Entry 8V5R (electron microscopy, 3.00 A resolution); this record covers chains A and B of the 5 polymer chains in the assembly.

[Chain A]
Protein: DNA polymerase subunit gamma-1
From: Homo sapiens
UniProt: P54098 (DPOG1_HUMAN); residues 26-1239 here = UniProt positions 26-1239
Sequence (1229 residues; each row starts with the number of its first residue):
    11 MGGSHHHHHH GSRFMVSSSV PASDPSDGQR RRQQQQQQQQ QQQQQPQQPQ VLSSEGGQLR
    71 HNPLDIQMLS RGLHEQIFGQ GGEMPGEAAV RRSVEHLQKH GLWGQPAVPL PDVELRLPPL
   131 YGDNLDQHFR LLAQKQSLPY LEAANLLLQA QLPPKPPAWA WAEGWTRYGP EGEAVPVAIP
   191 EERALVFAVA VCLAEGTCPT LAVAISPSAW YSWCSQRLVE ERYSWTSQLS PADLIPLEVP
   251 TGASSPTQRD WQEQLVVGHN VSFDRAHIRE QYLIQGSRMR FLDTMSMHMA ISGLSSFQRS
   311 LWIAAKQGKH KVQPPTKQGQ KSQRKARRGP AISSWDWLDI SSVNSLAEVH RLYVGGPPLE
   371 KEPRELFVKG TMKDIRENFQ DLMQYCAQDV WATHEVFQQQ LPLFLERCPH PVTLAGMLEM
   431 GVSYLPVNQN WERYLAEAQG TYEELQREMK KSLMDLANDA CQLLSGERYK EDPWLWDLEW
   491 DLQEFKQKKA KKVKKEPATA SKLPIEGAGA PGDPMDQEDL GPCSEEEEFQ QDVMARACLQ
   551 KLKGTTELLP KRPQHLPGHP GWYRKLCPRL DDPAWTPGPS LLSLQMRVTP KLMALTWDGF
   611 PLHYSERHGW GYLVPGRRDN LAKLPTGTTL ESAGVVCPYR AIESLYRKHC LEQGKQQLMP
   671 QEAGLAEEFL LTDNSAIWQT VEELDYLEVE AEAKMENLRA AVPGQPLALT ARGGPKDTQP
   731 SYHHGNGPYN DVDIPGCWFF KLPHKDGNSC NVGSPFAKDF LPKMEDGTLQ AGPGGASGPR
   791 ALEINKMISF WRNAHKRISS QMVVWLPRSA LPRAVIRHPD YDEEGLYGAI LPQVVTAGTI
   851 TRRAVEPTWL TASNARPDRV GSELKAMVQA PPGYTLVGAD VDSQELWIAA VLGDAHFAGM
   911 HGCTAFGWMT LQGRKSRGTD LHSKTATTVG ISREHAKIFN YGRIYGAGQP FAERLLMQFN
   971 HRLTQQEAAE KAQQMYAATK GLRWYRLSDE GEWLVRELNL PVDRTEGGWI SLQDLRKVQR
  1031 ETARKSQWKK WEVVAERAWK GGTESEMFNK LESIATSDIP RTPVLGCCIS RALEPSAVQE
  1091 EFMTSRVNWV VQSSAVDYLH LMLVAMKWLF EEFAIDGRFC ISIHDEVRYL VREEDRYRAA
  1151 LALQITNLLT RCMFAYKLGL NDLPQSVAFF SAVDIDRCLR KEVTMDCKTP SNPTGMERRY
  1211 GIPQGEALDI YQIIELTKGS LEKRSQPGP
Disordered / not traced: 11-66, 252-259, 319-341, 499-527, 628-732, 783-786, 993-1048, 1236-1239
Construct notes: initiating methionine (11); expression tag (12-25); engineered mutation Ala198 (Asp in P54098), Ala200 (Glu in P54098)
Bound ions: Mg2+: Val891, Asp1135 (together with 2',3'-dideoxy-thymidine-5'-triphosphate)
Small-molecule neighbours: 2',3'-dideoxy-thymidine-5'-triphosphate (D3T): Arg853, Asp890, Val891, Asp892, Ser893, Gln894, Glu895, Lys925, His932, Arg943, Lys947, Ile948, Tyr951, Tyr955, Asp1135
UniProt features mapped onto this chain:
  - region: Gln43 to Gln55 (Does not contribute to polymerase and exonuclease enzymatic activities), Thr858 to Asn864 (Trigger loop)
  - motif: Val267 to Arg275 (Exo II), Tyr395 to Thr403 (Exo III), Val887 to Leu896 (Pol A), Arg943 to Gly958 (Pol B), His1134 to Val1141 (Pol C)
  - binding site (DNA): Ser306, Ser593, Lys806, Thr849, Thr1094, Ser1095
  - binding site (RNA): Arg579, His754, Gly763, Lys768, Ser863, Arg869
  - binding site (a 2'-deoxyribonucleoside 5'-triphosphate): Asp890, Val891, Ser893, Glu895, Arg943, Lys947, Tyr951, Asp1135
  - binding site (Mg(2+)): Asp890, Val891, Asp1135
  - site (Critical for replication fidelity and mismatch recognition): Arg853, Gln1102
  - natural variant: Gln55 (Q55QQ; Q55QQQ), Arg227 (R227W: In PEOB1 and MTDPS4B), Arg232 (R232G: In MTDPS4A; R232H: In LS), Leu244 (L244P: In MTDPS4A), Thr251 (T251I: In PEOB1, MTDPS4A and MTDPS4B), Gly268 (G268A: In PEOB1), Arg275 (R275Q: Found in a patient with epileptic encephalopathy, developmental delay and moderate intellectual disability; uncertain significance), His277 (H277L: In PEOB1; uncertain significance), Gly303 (G303R: In MTDPS4A), Leu304 (L304R: In PEOB1 and SANDO; L304SANDO: In PEOB1), Ser305 (S305R: In MTDPS4A), Gln308 (Q308H: In PEOB1), 51 further natural variant entries in UniProt
  - mutagenesis: Asp274 (D274A: Unable to idle at the 5'-end of the nascent DNA strand. Continues DNA synthesis into double-stranded DNA past the 5'-end creating a flap structure that cannot be ligated), Lys498 (K498C: Decreases processive DNA synthesis), Lys499 (K499C: Decreases processive DNA synthesis), Lys501 (K501C: Decreases processive DNA synthesis), Val543 to Leu558 (Markedly decreases the stimulation by POLG2, resulting in impaired processive DNA synthesis), Leu549 (L549N: Decreases processive DNA synthesis), Leu552 (L552N: Decreases processive DNA synthesis), Lys553 (K553N: Decreases processive DNA synthesis), Arg853 (R853A: Abolishes primer DNA extention in the presence of dNTPs. Impairs intrinsic polymerase processivity. Enhances exonuclease activity leading to primer DNA degradation), Asp890 (D890N: Abolishes DNA polymerase activity), Asp1135 (D1135N: Abolishes DNA polymerase activity)

[Chain B]
Protein: DNA polymerase subunit gamma-2, mitochondrial
From: Homo sapiens
UniProt: Q9UHN1 (DPOG2_HUMAN); numbering as in UniProt (aligned over 26-485)
Sequence (474 residues; each row starts with the number of its first residue):
    12 MASRGSHHHH HHGADAGQPE LLTERSSPKG GHVKSHAELE GNGEHPEAPG SGEGSEALLE
    72 ICQRRHFLSG SKQQLSRDSL LSGCHPGFGP LGVELRKNLA AEWWTSVVVF REQVFPVDAL
   132 HHKPGPLLPG DSAFRLVSAE TLREILQDKE LSKEQLVAFL ENVLKTSGKL RENLLHGALE
   192 HYVNCLDLVN KRLPYGLAQI GVCFHPVFDT KQIRNGVKSI GEKTEASLVW FTPPRTSNQW
   252 LDFWLRHRLQ WWRKFAMSPS NFSSSDCQDE EGRKGNKLYY NFPWGKELIE TLWNLGDHEL
   312 LHMYPGNVSK LHGRDGRKNV VPCVLSVNGD LDRGMLAYLY DSFQLTENSF TRKKNLHRKV
   372 LKLHPCLAPI KVALDVGRGP TLELRQVCQG LFNELLENGI SVWPGYLETM QSSLEQLYSK
   432 YDEMSILFTV LVTETTLENG LIHLRSRDTT MKEMMHISKL KDFLIKYISS AKNV
Disordered / not traced: 12-62, 142-144, 221-227, 356-365, 484-485
Construct notes: initiating methionine (12); expression tag (13-25)
UniProt features mapped onto this chain:
  - modified residue: Ser38 (Phosphoserine)
  - natural variant: Arg182 (R182W: In MTDPS16), Gly416 (G416A: No functional deficit), Asp433 (D433Y: In MTDPS16B), Gly451 (G451E: In PEOA4)

[Chain A / chain B interface]
Pairs across the interface (55; chain A residue first):
  Arg443(A) - Arg257(B)
  Glu447(A) - Arg257(B)  salt bridge
  Glu454(A) - Gln261(B)  hydrogen bond
  Lys461(A) - Lys265(B)
  Lys461(A) - Ala267(B)
  Asp465(A) - Met268(B)
  Asn468(A) - Asp459(B)
  Asp469(A) - Leu367(B)
  Cys471(A) - Thr460(B)
  Gln472(A) - Leu367(B)
  Gln472(A) - Arg369(B)
  Gln472(A) - Thr461(B)
  Leu473(A) - Leu367(B)  hydrophobic
  Leu474(A) - Met462(B)  hydrophobic
  Arg478(A) - Asn366(B)  hydrogen bond (side chain-backbone)
  Arg478(A) - Leu367(B)
  Phe495(A) - Leu452(B)  hydrophobic
  Phe495(A) - Met465(B)
  Gln497(A) - Asn450(B)
  Asp542(A) - Asn404(B)
  Met544(A) - Gln397(B)  hydrogen bond (backbone-side chain)
  Ala545(A) - Gln397(B)
  Ala545(A) - Gly401(B)
  Arg546(A) - Glu408(B)  salt bridge
  Cys548(A) - Glu394(B)
  Cys548(A) - Gln397(B)
  Cys548(A) - Val398(B)  hydrophobic
  Leu549(A) - Gly401(B)
  Leu549(A) - Leu402(B)
  Leu549(A) - Glu405(B)
  Leu549(A) - Ile468(B)  hydrophobic
  Leu552(A) - Thr447(B)
  Leu552(A) - Leu448(B)
  Leu552(A) - His467(B)  hydrogen bond (backbone-side chain)
  Lys553(A) - Glu405(B)  salt bridge
  Lys553(A) - Ser469(B)
  Thr555(A) - Asn450(B)  hydrogen bond (side chain-backbone)
  Thr555(A) - His467(B)
  Thr556(A) - His467(B)
  Leu566(A) - Glu464(B)
  Gly568(A) - Met462(B)
  His569(A) - Thr460(B)
  His569(A) - Met462(B)
  His569(A) - Glu464(B)
  Tyr573(A) - Thr460(B)
  Leu580(A) - Lys477(B)
  Trp585(A) - Lys477(B)
  Trp585(A) - Tyr478(B)  hydrophobic
  Trp585(A) - Ser481(B)  hydrogen bond (backbone-side chain)
  Thr586(A) - Ser481(B)
  Pro587(A) - Tyr478(B)  hydrophobic
  Pro587(A) - Ser481(B)
  Pro587(A) - Ala482(B)
  Arg1208(A) - Asp253(B)  salt bridge
  Arg1209(A) - Arg257(B)
Also at the interface, not in a pair above, chain A (40 interface residues in all): Arg457, Glu458, Leu559, Pro567, Glu834, Thr1204
Also at the interface, not in a pair above, chain B (42 interface residues in all): Asn249, Gln250, Pro270, Ser271, Lys285, Gly327, Lys373, Gln400

[Summary]
40 residues of chain A and 42 residues of chain B are in contact, with 6 hydrogen bonds and 4 salt bridges.
Among the polar pairs are Glu447(A)-Arg257(B), Arg546(A)-Glu408(B) and Lys553(A)-Glu405(B). Bound to chain A:
2',3'-dideoxy-thymidine-5'-triphosphate.
Here chain A is DNA polymerase subunit gamma-1 and chain B is DNA polymerase subunit gamma-2, mitochondrial,
both from Homo sapiens. Entry 8V5R (Active conformation of DNA polymerase gamma bound to DNA) was determined
by electron microscopy together with 8V54, 8V55 and 8V5D from the same study.
